Entry 2ICE (X-ray diffraction, 3.10 A resolution); this record covers chains A and C of the 4 polymer chains in the assembly.

== Chain A ==
Molecule: Complement C3 beta chain
Organism: Homo sapiens
Reference sequence: P01024 (CO3_HUMAN); residues 1-642 here correspond to UniProt positions 23-664 (UniProt number = residue number + 22)
Chain sequence (642 residues; each row starts with the number of its first residue):
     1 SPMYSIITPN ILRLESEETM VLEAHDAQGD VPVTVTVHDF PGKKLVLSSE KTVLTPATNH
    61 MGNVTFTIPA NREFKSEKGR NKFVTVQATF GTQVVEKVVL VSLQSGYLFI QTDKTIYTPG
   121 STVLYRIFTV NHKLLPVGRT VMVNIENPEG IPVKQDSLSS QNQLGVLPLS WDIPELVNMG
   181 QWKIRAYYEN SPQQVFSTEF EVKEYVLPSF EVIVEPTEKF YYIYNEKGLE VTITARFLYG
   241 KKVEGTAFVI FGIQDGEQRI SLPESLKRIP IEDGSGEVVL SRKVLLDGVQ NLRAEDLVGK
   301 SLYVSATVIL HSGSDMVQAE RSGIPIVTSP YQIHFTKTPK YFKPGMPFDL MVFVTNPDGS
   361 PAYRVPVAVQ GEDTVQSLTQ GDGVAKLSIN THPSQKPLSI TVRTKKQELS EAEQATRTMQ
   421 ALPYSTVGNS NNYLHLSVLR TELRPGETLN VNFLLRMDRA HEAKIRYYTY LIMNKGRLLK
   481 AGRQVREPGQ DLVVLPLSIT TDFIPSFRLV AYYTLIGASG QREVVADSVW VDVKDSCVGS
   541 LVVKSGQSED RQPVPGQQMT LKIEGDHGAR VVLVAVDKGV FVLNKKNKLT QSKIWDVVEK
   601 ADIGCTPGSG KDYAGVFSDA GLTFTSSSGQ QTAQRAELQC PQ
UniProt features mapped onto this chain:
  - site: S519, G520 (Microbial infection: Cleavage)
  - modified residue (Phosphoserine): S16, S48, S275, S281
  - glycosylation: N63 (N-linked (GlcNAc...) asparagine)
Disulfides: C605-C640
Glycans and other covalent adducts: N-acetylglucosamine (NAG) linked to N63
Bound ions: Ca2+: P505, D532, V533, D535

== Chain C ==
Molecule: Complement C3 alpha chain
Organism: Homo sapiens
Reference sequence: P01024 (CO3_HUMAN); residues 1299-1641 here correspond to UniProt positions 1321-1663 (UniProt number = residue number + 22)
Chain sequence (343 residues; each row starts with the number of its first residue):
  1299 SEETKENEGF TVTAEGKGQG TLSVVTMYHA KAKDQLTCNK FDLKVTIKPA PETEKRPQDA
  1359 KNTMILEICT RYRGDQDATM SILDISMMTG FAPDTDDLKQ LANGVDRYIS KYELDKAFSD
  1419 RNTLIIYLDK VSHSEDDCLA FKVHQYFNVE LIQPGAVKVY AYYNLEESCT RFYHPEKEDG
  1479 KLNKLCRDEL CRCAEENCFI QKSDDKVTLE ERLDKACEPG VDYVYKTRLV KVQLSNDFDE
  1539 YIMAIEQTIK SGSDEVQVGQ QRTFISPIKC REALKLEEKK HYLMWGLSSD FWGEKPNLSY
  1599 IIGKDTWVEH WPEEDECQDE ENQKQCQDLG AFTESMVVFG CPN
Disordered / not traced: 1299-1334, 1350-1358, 1501-1502
UniProt features mapped onto this chain:
  - region: E1612 to F1637 (Interaction with CFP/properdin)
  - site: N1641 (Coordinates Mg(2+) for interaction with Complement factor B Bb fragment (CFB))
  - modified residue (Phosphoserine): S1299, S1551
  - glycosylation: N1595 (N-linked (GlcNAc...) asparagine)
Disulfides: C1336-C1467, C1367-C1436, C1484-C1489, C1615-C1624

== Interface between chain A and chain C ==
Residue-residue contacts - 24 pairs, chain A then chain C:
  T246(A) with Y1425(C), hydrogen bond
  F248(A) with M1378(C), hydrophobic; I1380(C), hydrophobic; Y1425(C), hydrophobic; Y1460(C), hydrophobic
  I250(A) with Y1460(C)
  L266(A) with M1378(C), hydrophobic; Y1460(C)
  K267(A) with M1378(C)
  R268(A) with M1378(C); Y1406(C); D1427(C), salt bridge
  T307(A) with Y1460(C)
  I309(A) with I1380(C), hydrophobic
  L310(A) with I1423(C)
  H311(A) with Y1410(C); E1411(C); I1423(C)
  S312(A) with T1421(C)
  G313(A) with D1382(C); I1423(C)
  M316(A) with Y1460(C); L1463(C), hydrophobic
  Q318(A) with Y1461(C)
Interface residues without a listed pair, chain C (15 interface residues in all): S1408, Y1458

== Summary ==
14 residues of chain A and 15 residues of chain C are in contact; the contacts include 1 hydrogen bond and 1
salt bridge. Polar contacts include R268(A)-D1427(C) and T246(A)-Y1425(C). Covalently linked
N-acetylglucosamine: at N63(A). P505(A), D532(A), V533(A) and D535(A) coordinate Ca2+.
Here chain A is Complement C3 beta chain and chain C is Complement C3 alpha chain, both from Homo sapiens.
Entry 2ICE (CRIg bound to C3c) was determined by X-ray diffraction, deposited together with 2ICC and 2ICF.
